PDB entry 9LVK | electron microscopy, 3.59 A resolution | chains U and V of the 18 polymer chains in the assembly

== Chain U (and V) ==
Name: Cytosolic arginine sensor for mTORC1 subunit 1
Source organism: Homo sapiens
Notes: chain V of this document is another copy of the same molecule, construct and numbering; everything in this record applies to it too
UniProtKB: Q8WTX7 (CAST1_HUMAN); residues 1-329 here = UniProt positions 1-329
Amino-acid sequence (329 residues; numbered 1 to 329; the number before each row is that of its first residue):
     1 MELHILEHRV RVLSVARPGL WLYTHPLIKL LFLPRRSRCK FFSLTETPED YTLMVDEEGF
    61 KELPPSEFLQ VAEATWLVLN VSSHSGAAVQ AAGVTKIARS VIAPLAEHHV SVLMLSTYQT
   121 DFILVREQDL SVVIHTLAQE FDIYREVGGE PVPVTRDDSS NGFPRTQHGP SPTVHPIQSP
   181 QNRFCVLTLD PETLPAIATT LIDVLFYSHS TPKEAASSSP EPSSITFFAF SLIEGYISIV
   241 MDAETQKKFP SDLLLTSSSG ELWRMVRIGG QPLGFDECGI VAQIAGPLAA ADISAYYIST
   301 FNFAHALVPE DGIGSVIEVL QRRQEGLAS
Unresolved in the structure: 84-91, 161-173, 211-221, 274-278 (chain V: 84-94, 156-170, 211-221, 274-278, 325-329)
Sequence notes: engineered mutation Ala304 (Asp in Q8WTX7)
Swiss-Prot annotation at these positions:
  - binding site (L-arginine): Ser111, Val112, Gly274, Ile280, Val281
  - modified residue: Ser14 (Phosphoserine)

== Interface between chain U and chain V ==
Pairs across the interface - 22 pairs, chain U then chain V:
  Trp21(U) - His25(V)
  Thr24(U) - His25(V)
  His25(U) - Trp21(V)
  His25(U) - Thr24(V)
  His25(U) - Phe206(V)
  His25(U) - Tyr207(V)  hydrogen bond (backbone-side chain)
  Ile28(U) - Ile28(V)  hydrophobic
  Ile28(U) - Ile202(V)  hydrophobic
  Ile28(U) - Tyr207(V)
  Lys29(U) - Tyr207(V)
  Leu33(U) - Asp203(V)
  Leu33(U) - Tyr207(V)  hydrophobic
  Arg36(U) - Asp203(V)
  Arg36(U) - Ser208(V)
  Ala198(U) - Thr199(V)
  Thr199(U) - Pro195(V)
  Thr199(U) - Ala198(V)
  Tyr207(U) - His25(V)  hydrogen bond (side chain-backbone)
  Tyr207(U) - Ile28(V)
  Tyr207(U) - Lys29(V)  hydrogen bond (side chain-backbone)
  Tyr207(U) - Leu33(V)  hydrophobic
  Ser208(U) - Arg36(V)
Interface residues without a listed pair, chain U (14 interface residues in all): Pro195, Asp203, Phe206

== Summary ==
The interface between chain U and chain V involves 14 residues on one side and 15 on the other, with 3
hydrogen bonds. Polar pairs include His25(U)-Tyr207(V) and Tyr207(U)-Lys29(V). UniProt lists 5
L-arginine-binding residues on chain U.
Both chains are Cytosolic arginine sensor for mTORC1 subunit 1 (Homo sapiens). Entry 9LVK (Cryo-EM structure
of CASTOR1 bound human GATOR2 complex) was determined by electron microscopy (same publication as 9LVJ and
9LWF).
